Entry 6WIE (X-ray diffraction, 1.50 A resolution); this record covers chains A and P of the 5 polymer chains in the assembly.

# Chain A
Name: DNA-directed DNA/RNA polymerase mu
Organism: Homo sapiens
Notes: EC 2.7.7.7; engineered mutation(s): P398-P410 deletion replaced by G410 linker
UniProt: Q9NP87 (DPOLM_HUMAN); residue numbers follow UniProt; this construct covers 132-396, 409-494
Amino-acid sequence (356 residues; each row starts with the number of its first residue; note: 12 numbers in that range are skipped by the numbering (no residue carries them; nothing is unmodelled there)):
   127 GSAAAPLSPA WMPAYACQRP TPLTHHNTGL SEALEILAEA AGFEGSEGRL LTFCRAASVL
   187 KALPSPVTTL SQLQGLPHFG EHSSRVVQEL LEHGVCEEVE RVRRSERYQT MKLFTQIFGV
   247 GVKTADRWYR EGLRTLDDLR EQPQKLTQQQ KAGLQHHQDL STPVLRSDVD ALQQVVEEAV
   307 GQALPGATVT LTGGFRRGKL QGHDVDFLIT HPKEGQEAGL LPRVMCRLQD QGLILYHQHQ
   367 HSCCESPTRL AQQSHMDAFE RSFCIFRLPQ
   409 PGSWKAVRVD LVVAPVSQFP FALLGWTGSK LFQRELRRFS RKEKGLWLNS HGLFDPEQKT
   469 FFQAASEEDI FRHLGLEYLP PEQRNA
Unresolved in the structure: 127-134, 366-384
Sequence notes: expression tag (127-131); linker (410)
Swiss-Prot annotation at these positions:
  - region: Arg-323 to Asp-332 (Involved in ssDNA binding)
  - binding site (Mg(2+)): Asp-330, Asp-332, Asp-418
  - site: Gly-433 (Responsible for the low discrimination between dNTP and rNTP)
Metal / ion sites: Na+ site 1: Thr-241, Ile-243, Val-246 (shared with DT3(P) of chain P); Mg2+ site 1: Asp-330, Asp-332, Asp-418 (shared with DA4(P), DT5(P) of chain P); Na+ site 2: Asp-330, Asp-332 (shared with DA4(P), DT5(P) of chain P); Mg2+ site 2: Asp-330, Asp-332 (together with pyrophosphate, sulfate ion) (shared with DT5(P) of chain P)
Ligand contacts: pyrophosphate (PPV): Gly-319, Gly-320, Arg-323, Lys-325, Gln-327, Gly-328, His-329, Asp-330, Asp-332
Reported in the primary citation:
  - conformationally variable residues (side-chain flip): Trp-434
  - mutagenesis - H208A: decreased catalytic activity on complementary DSB ends
  - mutagenesis - H208A: abolished catalytic activity on noncomplementary overhangs
  - mutagenesis - H459G: unchanged catalytic activity on SSB or DSB substrates (citing earlier work)
  - mutagenesis - N457D: decreased catalytic activity on all substrates (citing earlier work)
  - mutagenesis - R175A, R175H: decreased catalytic activity on end-joining (citing earlier work)

# Chain P
Molecule: 5-nt DNA strand
Sequence (5 nucleotides; each row starts with the number of its first residue):
     1 CGTAT
Metal / ion sites: Na+ site 1: DT3 (shared with Thr-241(A), Ile-243(A), Val-246(A) of chain A); Mg2+ site 1: DA4, DT5 (shared with Asp-330(A), Asp-332(A), Asp-418(A) of chain A); Na+ site 2: DA4, DT5 (shared with Asp-330(A), Asp-332(A) of chain A); Mg2+ site 2: DT5 (together with pyrophosphate, sulfate ion) (shared with Asp-330(A), Asp-332(A) of chain A)

# Chain A / chain P interface
Contacting residue pairs - 32 pairs, chain A then chain P:
  Ile-243(A) with DT3(P), phosphate contact
  Phe-244(A) with DT3(P), phosphate contact
  Gly-245(A) with DG2(P), phosphate contact; DT3(P), hydrogen bond to the phosphate
  Val-246(A) with DG2(P), hydrogen bond to the phosphate; DT3(P), hydrogen bond to the phosphate
  Gly-247(A) with DG2(P), hydrogen bond to the phosphate
  Lys-249(A) with DC1(P), phosphate contact; DG2(P), phosphate contact
  Thr-250(A) with DC1(P), hydrogen bond to the phosphate; DG2(P), hydrogen bond to the phosphate
  Gln-275(A) with DG2(P), sugar contact; DT3(P), sugar contact
  Arg-323(A) with DT5(P), hydrogen bond to the phosphate
  His-329(A) with DA4(P), salt bridge to the phosphate; DT5(P), phosphate contact
  Asp-330(A) with DA4(P), phosphate contact; DT5(P), phosphate contact
  Asp-332(A) with DA4(P), phosphate contact; DT5(P), phosphate contact
  Phe-389(A) with DT3(P), base contact; DA4(P), sugar contact
  Arg-416(A) with DT3(P), phosphate contact; DA4(P), salt bridge to the phosphate
  Asp-418(A) with DA4(P), sugar contact
  Gly-433(A) with DT5(P), sugar contact
  Trp-434(A) with DA4(P), sugar contact; DT5(P), sugar contact
  Thr-435(A) with DT5(P), phosphate contact
  Gly-436(A) with DT5(P), phosphate contact
  Ser-437(A) with DT5(P), phosphate contact
  Lys-438(A) with DT5(P), base contact
Other interface residues (no listed pair), chain A (25 interface residues in all): Val-248, Gly-319, Arg-387, Gln-441

# In short
25 residues of chain A and 5 residues of chain P are in contact, with 7 hydrogen bonds and 2 salt bridges.
Polar contacts include Gly-245(A)/DT3(P), Val-246(A)/DG2(P) and Val-246(A)/DT3(P). From the paper: R175A and
R175H of chain A reduce catalytic activity on end-joining; conformational variability at Trp-434(A); 5
substitutions were tested in all.
Chain A is DNA-directed DNA/RNA polymerase mu (Homo sapiens) and chain P is a 5-nt DNA strand; the structure,
Post-catalytic nicked complex of human Polymerase Mu on a complementary DNA double-strand break substrate, was
determined by X-ray diffraction (same publication as 6WIC and 6WID).
